6VYD - chain A; structure by X-ray diffraction, 1.46 A resolution.

[Chain A]
Molecule: Terpenoid cyclase FgGS
From: Gibberella zeae (strain PH-1 / ATCC MYA-4620 / FGSC 9075 / NRRL 31084)
UniProtKB: I1RDR8 (I1RDR8_GIBZE); residues 1-316 here = UniProt positions 1-316
Chain sequence (316 residues; each row starts with the number of its first residue):
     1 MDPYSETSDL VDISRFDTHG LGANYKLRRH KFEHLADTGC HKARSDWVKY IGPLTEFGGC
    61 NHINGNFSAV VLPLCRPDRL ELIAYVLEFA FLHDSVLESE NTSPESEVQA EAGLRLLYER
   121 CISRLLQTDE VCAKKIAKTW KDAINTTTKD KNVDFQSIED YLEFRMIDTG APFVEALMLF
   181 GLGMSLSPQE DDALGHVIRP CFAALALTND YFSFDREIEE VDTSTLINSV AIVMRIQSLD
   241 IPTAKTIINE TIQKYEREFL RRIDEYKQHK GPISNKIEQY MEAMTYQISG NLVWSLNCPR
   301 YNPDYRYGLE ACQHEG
Disordered / not traced: 1-4, 309-316
Differences from the reference sequence: conflict Ile218 (Met in I1RDR8), Ser238 (Asn in I1RDR8)
Disulfide bonds: Cys40-Cys60
Metal / ion sites: Mg2+ site 1: Asp94, Glu98 (together with pyrophosphate); Na+: Glu98, Ser224, Thr225; Mg2+ site 2: Asn209, Ser213, Glu217 (together with pyrophosphate)
Ligand contacts:
  - N-benzyl-N,N-diethylethanaminium (BTM): Phe67, Leu87, Phe91, Asp94, Thr169, Gly170, Ala171, Val174, Leu205, Asn209, Gln287, Asn291, Trp294, Tyr301
  - pyrophosphate (POP): Phe91, Asp94, Glu98, Arg165, Thr169, Asn209, Ser213, Arg216, Glu217, Arg300, Tyr301
Reported in the primary citation:
  - Na+ coordination: Glu98
  - Mg2+ coordination: Asp94 to Glu98, Asn209 to Glu217
  - binding site for N-benzyl-N,N-diethylethanaminium: Phe67, Phe91, Trp294
  - binding site for pyrophosphate: Arg165, Thr169, Asn209, Arg216, Arg300, Tyr301

[In short]
Chain A binds pyrophosphate and N-benzyl-N,N-diethylethanaminium. Asp94 and Glu98 form the Mg2+ site 1. The
paper reports a binding site for pyrophosphate at Arg165, Thr169 and Asn209 among others; a binding site for
N-benzyl-N,N-diethylethanaminium at Phe67, Phe91 and Trp294.
Chain A is Terpenoid cyclase FgGS (Gibberella zeae (strain PH-1 / ATCC MYA-4620 / FGSC 9075 / NRRL 31084));
the structure, Terpenoid Cyclase FgGS in Complex with Mg, Inorganic Pyrophosphate, and Benzyltriethylammonium
cation, was determined by X-ray diffraction (same publication as 6W26).
